7TYH - chains A and N of the 7 polymer chains in the assembly; structure by electron microscopy, 3.30 A resolution.

# Chain A
Protein: Guanine nucleotide-binding protein G(s) subunit alpha isoforms short
Source organism: Homo sapiens
Reference sequence: P63092 (GNAS2_HUMAN); numbering as in UniProt (aligned over 1-394)
Amino-acid sequence (394 residues; numbered 1 to 394; the number before each row is that of its first residue):
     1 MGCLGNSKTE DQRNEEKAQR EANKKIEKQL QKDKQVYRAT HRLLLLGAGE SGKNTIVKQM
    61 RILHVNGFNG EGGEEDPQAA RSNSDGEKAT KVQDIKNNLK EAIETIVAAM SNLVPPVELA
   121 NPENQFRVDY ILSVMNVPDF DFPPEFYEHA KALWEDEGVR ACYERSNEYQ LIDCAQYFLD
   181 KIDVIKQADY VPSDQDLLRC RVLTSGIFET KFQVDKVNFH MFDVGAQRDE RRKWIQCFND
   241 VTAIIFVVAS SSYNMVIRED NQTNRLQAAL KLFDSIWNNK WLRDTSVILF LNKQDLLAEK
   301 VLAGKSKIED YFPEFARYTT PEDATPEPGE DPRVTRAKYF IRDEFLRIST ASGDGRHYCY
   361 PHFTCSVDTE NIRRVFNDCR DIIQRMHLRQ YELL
Not modelled in the structure: 1-10, 59-203, 252-261
Construct notes: conflict Asn54 (Ser in P63092), Ala226 (Gly in P63092), Ala268 (Glu in P63092), Lys271 (Asn in P63092), Asp274 (Lys in P63092), Lys280 (Arg in P63092), Asp284 (Thr in P63092), Thr285 (Ile in P63092); engineered mutation Ser366 (Ala in P63092)

# Chain N
Protein: nanobody 35
Source organism: Lama glama
Notes: antibody fragment or engineered binder
Amino-acid sequence (138 residues; row label = number of the first residue in the row):
     1 QVQLQESGGG LVQPGGSLRL SCAASGFTFS NYKMNWVRQA PGKGLEWVSD ISQSGASISY
    61 TGSVKGRFTI SRDNAKNTLY LQMNSLKPED TAVYYCARCP APFTRDCFDV TSTTYAYRGQ
   121 GTQVTVSSHH HHHHEPEA
Not modelled in the structure: 128-138
Cystine bridges: Cys22-Cys96, Cys99-Cys107

# How chain A and chain N interact
Residue-residue contacts (31; chain A residue first):
  Asp229(A) - Thr113(N)  hydrogen bond
  Glu230(A) - Asp109(N)
  Glu230(A) - Thr114(N)
  Glu230(A) - Tyr115(N)
  Arg231(A) - Phe108(N)
  Arg231(A) - Asp109(N)  hydrogen bond (backbone-side chain)
  Arg232(A) - Pro100(N)
  Arg232(A) - Phe108(N)
  Arg232(A) - Asp109(N)  salt bridge
  Arg232(A) - Tyr115(N)
  Arg232(A) - Tyr117(N)
  Gln262(A) - Lys43(N)
  Thr263(A) - Glu46(N)
  Gln267(A) - Trp47(N)
  Gln267(A) - Thr61(N)
  Lys271(A) - Trp47(N)
  Lys271(A) - Asp50(N)  salt bridge
  Leu272(A) - Phe108(N)  hydrophobic
  Ser275(A) - Asp106(N)
  Ser275(A) - Cys107(N)  hydrogen bond (side chain-backbone)
  Ser275(A) - Phe108(N)
  Ile276(A) - Phe108(N)  hydrophobic
  Asn278(A) - Arg105(N)  hydrogen bond
  Asn278(A) - Asp106(N)
  Asn279(A) - Asp106(N)
  Asn279(A) - Phe108(N)
  Tyr311(A) - Gly62(N)
  Pro313(A) - Gly62(N)
  Pro313(A) - Lys65(N)
  Glu314(A) - Lys65(N)  salt bridge
  Ser352(A) - Arg105(N)  hydrogen bond (backbone-side chain)
Also at the interface, not in a pair above, chain A (22 interface residues in all): Ile235, Asn264, Lys280, Asp310, Phe312
Also at the interface, not in a pair above, chain N (22 interface residues in all): Gly44, Ser59, Ser63, Thr104, Ser112

# In short
Chain A and chain N each contribute 22 residues to their interface; the contacts include 5 hydrogen bonds and
3 salt bridges. Polar contacts include Arg232(A)-Asp109(N), Lys271(A)-Asp50(N) and Glu314(A)-Lys65(N).
Chain A is Guanine nucleotide-binding protein G(s) subunit alpha isoforms short (Homo sapiens) and chain N is
nanobody 35 (Lama glama); the structure, Human Amylin2 Receptor in complex with Gs and human calcitonin
peptide, was determined by electron microscopy, deposited together with 7TYF, 7TYI, 7TYL, 7TYN, 7TYO, 7TYW and
3 further entries.
